PDB entry 8R6S | electron microscopy, 2.49 A resolution | chains L and R of the 21 polymer chains in the assembly

== Chain L ==
Name: PAP7
From: Sinapis alba
Chain sequence (483 residues; row label = number of the first residue in the row):
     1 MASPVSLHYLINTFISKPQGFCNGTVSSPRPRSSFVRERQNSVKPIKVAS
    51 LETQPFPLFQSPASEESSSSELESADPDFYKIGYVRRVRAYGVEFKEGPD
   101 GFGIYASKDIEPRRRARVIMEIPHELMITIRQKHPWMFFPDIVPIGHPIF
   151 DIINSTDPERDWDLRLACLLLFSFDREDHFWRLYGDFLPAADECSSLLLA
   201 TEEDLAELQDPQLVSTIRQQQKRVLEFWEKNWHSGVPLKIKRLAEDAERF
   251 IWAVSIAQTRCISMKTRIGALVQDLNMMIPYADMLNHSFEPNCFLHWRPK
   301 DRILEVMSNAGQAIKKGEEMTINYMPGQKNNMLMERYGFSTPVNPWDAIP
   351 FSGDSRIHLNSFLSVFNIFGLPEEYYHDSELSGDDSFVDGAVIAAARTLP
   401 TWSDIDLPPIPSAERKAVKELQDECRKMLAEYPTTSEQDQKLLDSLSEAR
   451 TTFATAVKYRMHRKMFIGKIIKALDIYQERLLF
Not modelled in the structure: 1-55, 61-71, 483
Residues lining bound ligands: S-adenosylhomocysteine (SAH): Gly-101, Phe-102, Pro-189, Ser-195, Thr-259, Arg-260, Asp-283, Met-284, Leu-285, Asn-286, His-287, Tyr-324, Tyr-337, Gly-338, Phe-339, Thr-341

== Chain R ==
Name: PAP12
From: Sinapis alba
Chain sequence (162 residues; numbered 1 to 162; the number before each row is that of its first residue):
     1 MFCSSFTSSISRIGDARSGNSRASSFTFQTQVSCGIQRDDNGRRIWRRRT
    51 LTKKDDMLRYKLQRVPFVEEQVRKIKEVGKVMTMDIERLLLSEDNRFEFV
   101 NSVAAEATEYVEKNRDEYGGTKKAIFHVLSNRVNDLGFDRPEAYAESDPY
   151 KPGPGYLKEYYT
Not modelled in the structure: 1-34

== How chain L and chain R interact ==
Residue-residue contacts - 78 pairs, chain L then chain R:
  Glu-73(L) / Trp-46(R)
  Glu-73(L) / Arg-48(R)  salt bridge
  Asp-76(L) / Arg-49(R)
  Asp-76(L) / Thr-50(R)
  Asp-76(L) / Leu-51(R)  hydrogen bond (side chain-backbone)
  Asp-78(L) / Leu-51(R)
  Asp-78(L) / Leu-58(R)
  Lys-81(L) / Leu-58(R)
  Lys-81(L) / Leu-62(R)
  Ile-82(L) / Leu-51(R)  hydrophobic
  Ile-82(L) / Asp-55(R)
  Ile-82(L) / Leu-58(R)
  Val-85(L) / Met-57(R)
  Val-85(L) / Lys-61(R)
  Val-85(L) / Leu-62(R)  hydrophobic
  Arg-86(L) / Asp-55(R)  salt bridge
  Arg-86(L) / Met-57(R)  hydrogen bond
  Tyr-91(L) / Phe-138(R)  hydrophobic
  Glu-97(L) / Trp-46(R)
  Glu-97(L) / Arg-47(R)
  Glu-97(L) / Arg-48(R)
  Glu-97(L) / Arg-49(R)  hydrogen bond (side chain-backbone)
  Gly-98(L) / Trp-46(R)
  Pro-99(L) / Arg-44(R)
  Pro-99(L) / Trp-46(R)  hydrophobic
  Asp-100(L) / Arg-44(R)  salt bridge
  Phe-102(L) / Arg-49(R)
  Arg-113(L) / Asn-134(R)  hydrogen bond (side chain-backbone)
  Arg-113(L) / Asp-135(R)
  Arg-113(L) / Gly-137(R)
  Arg-114(L) / Glu-106(R)  salt bridge
  Arg-114(L) / Tyr-110(R)
  Arg-114(L) / Asp-135(R)  salt bridge
  Arg-115(L) / Asp-135(R)
  Ala-116(L) / Asp-135(R)
  Arg-117(L) / Asp-135(R)
  Arg-117(L) / Leu-136(R)
  Arg-117(L) / Gly-137(R)  hydrogen bond (side chain-backbone)
  Val-118(L) / Arg-88(R)
  Val-118(L) / Leu-136(R)  hydrogen bond (backbone-backbone)
  Glu-121(L) / Arg-88(R)  salt bridge
  Arg-182(L) / Lys-53(R)
  Arg-182(L) / Lys-54(R)  hydrogen bond (side chain-backbone)
  Leu-183(L) / Leu-51(R)
  Leu-183(L) / Lys-54(R)
  Leu-183(L) / Asp-55(R)
  Asp-186(L) / Arg-49(R)
  Asp-186(L) / Thr-50(R)
  Asp-186(L) / Leu-51(R)
  Asp-186(L) / Thr-52(R)
  Asp-186(L) / Lys-53(R)
  Phe-187(L) / Arg-49(R)  hydrogen bond (backbone-side chain)
  Phe-187(L) / Thr-50(R)
  Phe-187(L) / Leu-51(R)
  Pro-189(L) / Arg-49(R)
  Ala-190(L) / Arg-47(R)
  Asp-192(L) / Gly-35(R)
  Glu-193(L) / Arg-47(R)  salt bridge
  Glu-193(L) / Arg-49(R)  salt bridge
  Arg-298(L) / Arg-88(R)
  Arg-298(L) / Leu-91(R)
  Lys-300(L) / Leu-90(R)
  Lys-300(L) / Leu-91(R)
  Lys-300(L) / Glu-93(R)  hydrogen bond (side chain-backbone)
  Lys-300(L) / Asp-94(R)
  Asp-301(L) / Leu-91(R)
  Glu-305(L) / Arg-88(R)  salt bridge
  Leu-443(L) / Arg-38(R)  hydrogen bond (backbone-side chain)
  Asp-444(L) / Arg-38(R)  hydrogen bond (backbone-side chain)
  Leu-446(L) / Arg-38(R)  hydrogen bond (backbone-side chain)
  Ser-447(L) / Ile-36(R)
  Ser-447(L) / Gln-37(R)
  Ser-447(L) / Arg-38(R)
  Glu-448(L) / Ile-36(R)
  Ala-449(L) / Gly-35(R)  hydrogen bond (backbone-backbone)
  Ala-449(L) / Ile-36(R)  hydrogen bond (backbone-backbone)
  Arg-450(L) / Gly-35(R)
  Thr-451(L) / Gly-35(R)
Also at the interface, not in a pair above, chain L (45 interface residues in all): Tyr-84, Gly-101, Leu-188, Met-284, Ala-454
Also at the interface, not in a pair above, chain R (34 interface residues in all): Ser-92, Asn-131, Asp-139

== Summary ==
45 residues of chain L face 34 of chain R across their interface; the contacts include 14 hydrogen bonds and 9
salt bridges. Polar pairs include Glu-73(L)/Arg-48(R), Arg-86(L)/Asp-55(R) and Asp-100(L)/Arg-44(R). Chain L
binds S-adenosylhomocysteine.
Here chain L is PAP7 and chain R is PAP12, both from Sinapis alba. Entry 8R6S (Plastid-encoded RNA polymerase
(Integrated model)) was determined by electron microscopy, deposited together with 8R5O, 8RDJ and 8RAS.
